1HY1 - chains B and C of the 4 polymer chains in the assembly; structure by X-ray diffraction, 2.30 A resolution.

# Chain B (and C)
Protein: Delta crystallin II
Organism: Anas platyrhynchos
Notes: EC 4.3.2.1; chain C of this document is another copy of the same molecule, construct and numbering; everything in this record applies to it too
Reference sequence: P24058 (CRD2_ANAPL); residues -1 to 466 here correspond to UniProt positions 1-468 (UniProt number = residue number + 2)
Sequence (468 residues; row label = number of the first residue in the row; numbers below 1 keep their minus sign (Met-1 is residue -1)):
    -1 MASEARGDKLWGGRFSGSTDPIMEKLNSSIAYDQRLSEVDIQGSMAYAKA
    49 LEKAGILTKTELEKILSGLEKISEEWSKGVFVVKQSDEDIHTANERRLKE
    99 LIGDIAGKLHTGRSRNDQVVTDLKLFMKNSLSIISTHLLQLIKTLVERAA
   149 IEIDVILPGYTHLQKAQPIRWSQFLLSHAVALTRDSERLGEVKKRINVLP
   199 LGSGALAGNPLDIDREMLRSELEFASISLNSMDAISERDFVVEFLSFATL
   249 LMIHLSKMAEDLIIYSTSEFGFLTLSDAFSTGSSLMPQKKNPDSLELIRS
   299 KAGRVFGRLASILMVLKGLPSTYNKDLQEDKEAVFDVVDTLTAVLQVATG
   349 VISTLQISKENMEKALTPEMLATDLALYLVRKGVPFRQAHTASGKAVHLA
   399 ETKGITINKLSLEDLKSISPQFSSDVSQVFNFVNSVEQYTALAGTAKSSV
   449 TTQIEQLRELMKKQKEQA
Disordered / not traced: -1 to 15, 464-466 (chain C: -1 to 15, 465-466)

# Chain B / chain C interface
Pairs across the interface (72):
  Ser16(B) - Ala276(C)
  Thr17(B) - Ala276(C)
  Asp18(B) - Ala276(C)  hydrogen bond (backbone-backbone)
  Asp18(B) - Phe277(C)
  Ile20(B) - Ala341(C)  hydrophobic
  Ile20(B) - Gln344(C)
  Met21(B) - Ala276(C)
  Met21(B) - Phe277(C)
  Met21(B) - Ser278(C)
  Met21(B) - Asp291(C)
  Met21(B) - Ser292(C)
  Met21(B) - Leu295(C)  hydrophobic
  Ala276(B) - Asp18(C)
  Ala276(B) - Met21(C)
  Phe277(B) - Thr17(C)
  Phe277(B) - Met21(C)
  Asp291(B) - Met21(C)
  Asp291(B) - Lys323(C)  salt bridge
  Ser292(B) - Met21(C)
  Glu294(B) - Asn322(C)
  Glu294(B) - Lys323(C)  hydrogen bond (side chain-backbone)
  Glu294(B) - Asp324(C)
  Leu295(B) - Met21(C)  hydrophobic
  Leu295(B) - Leu24(C)  hydrophobic
  Leu295(B) - Asn25(C)
  Leu295(B) - Lys323(C)
  Arg297(B) - Leu317(C)
  Arg297(B) - Asp324(C)  salt bridge
  Ser298(B) - Val313(C)
  Ser298(B) - Asp324(C)  hydrogen bond (backbone-side chain)
  Ser298(B) - Glu327(C)
  Lys299(B) - Glu327(C)  salt bridge
  Gly301(B) - Ser309(C)
  Gly301(B) - Met312(C)
  Gly301(B) - Val313(C)
  Arg302(B) - Ser309(C)
  Arg302(B) - Glu327(C)  salt bridge
  Arg302(B) - Glu330(C)  salt bridge
  Phe304(B) - Ala308(C)  hydrophobic
  Phe304(B) - Met312(C)  hydrophobic
  Gly305(B) - Gly305(C)
  Gly305(B) - Ser309(C)
  Arg306(B) - Arg306(C)
  Ala308(B) - Phe304(C)  hydrophobic
  Ala308(B) - Ala308(C)  hydrophobic
  Ser309(B) - Gly301(C)  hydrogen bond (side chain-backbone)
  Ser309(B) - Arg302(C)
  Ser309(B) - Gly305(C)
  Met312(B) - Ala300(C)
  Met312(B) - Gly301(C)
  Met312(B) - Phe304(C)  hydrophobic
  Val313(B) - Ser298(C)
  Leu317(B) - Arg297(C)
  Asn322(B) - Glu294(C)
  Asn322(B) - Arg297(C)
  Lys323(B) - Asp291(C)  salt bridge
  Lys323(B) - Glu294(C)  hydrogen bond (backbone-side chain)
  Asp324(B) - Glu294(C)
  Asp324(B) - Arg297(C)  salt bridge
  Asp324(B) - Ser298(C)  hydrogen bond (side chain-backbone)
  Gln326(B) - Leu295(C)
  Glu327(B) - Ser298(C)
  Glu327(B) - Lys299(C)  salt bridge
  Glu327(B) - Arg302(C)  salt bridge
  Glu330(B) - Arg302(C)  salt bridge
  Ala341(B) - Ile20(C)  hydrophobic
  Ala341(B) - Leu24(C)  hydrophobic
  Gln344(B) - Ser16(C)
  Gln344(B) - Thr17(C)
  Gln344(B) - Ile20(C)
  Val345(B) - Thr17(C)
  Gly348(B) - Ser16(C)
Interface residues without a listed pair, chain B (41 interface residues in all): Leu24, Asn25, Ser278, Ala300, Pro318, Thr347, Ser351
Interface residues without a listed pair, chain C (40 interface residues in all): Ile251, Asp275, Pro318, Gln326, Val345

# In short
Chain B and chain C form an interface of 41 and 40 residues respectively; the contacts include 6 hydrogen
bonds and 10 salt bridges. Polar pairs include Asp291(B)-Lys323(C), Arg297(B)-Asp324(C) and
Lys299(B)-Glu327(C).
Chain B and chain C are both Delta crystallin II (Anas platyrhynchos); the structure, Crystal structure of
wild type duck delta 2 crystallin (eye lens protein), was determined by X-ray diffraction, deposited together
with 1HY0 and 1I0A.
